Entry 7AOI (electron microscopy, 3.50 A resolution); this record covers chains AA and BA of the 83 polymer chains in the assembly.

== Chain AA ==
Molecule: mt-LSU rRNA
Organism: Trypanosoma brucei
Sequence (758 nucleotides; each row starts with the number of its first residue; note: 418 numbers in that range are skipped by the numbering (no residue carries them; nothing is unmodelled there)):
     1 AUUUUACCAA UUAAGAAGAA UAUUAUAAUA AUGGGUGUCU UAUAUUUUAA AUAAAUAUUU
    61 AAAUUCCGUG UAGUAAAUUU AUUAUUUGUA UUAUUUAUAU AAUAGGUGUA UUAUAUUUAA
   121 AUUUUAAAUU UGUUGUUUUA UAUUUAGAUA CAUAUUUAUA GAUUAAUAUA UUUAAAUAAU
   181 AUUUUAAAAU UUAUUGAACU GUAAU
   254 GUUACAGUUG U
   270 AUGUACCAAA UAAAUAUAGU AAGAUUAUUU UAGUUGAAUU AAUAAAUAAA UAUUUAUUUU
   330 UCUUUGUAAA UAUUAUGAAC AAUUUAA
   369 UUAACUAAAA UG
   404 UUUGAAUAUU
   445 UAUUUU
   456 UAUAUUUUUA GUAGGUAAAU GAAAAGUAUA AAUGGAUAUA ACUUAAUAUU UAAUAUUUGU
   516 UUAAUGAAAA GUAUUUUAU
   541 AUUGUAUAGU AUUAUUAUAG UGUAUAGUUU UUUAAAAAUA UA
   591 GUUA
   796 AAUAAAGUAU GAAUUAAUAU CAAAAUUUUA AUAAAAAUUA AAAAAUUAAA AUAGGGCAAG
   856 UCCUACUCUC CUUUACAAAG AGAACAUU
   887 AUAUGUAAUU GUAUGUUUGA UUGGGGCAAU ACUAUAUUUA UUUAUAUAGC AUAAGAACUA
   947 UAUUCUUUGA AAUUAUAAAA G
   972 GAGCAGGUUA ACAAGCAU
  1001 GUGUUUCAUC GUC
  1071 UCGUUGUAAA GCAGAUUUGU
  1095 AUAUUUAAUU UUUAUAAUUA AUAAUAAUUA AUAUAAGUAC GCAAGGAUUG AUUAUUGAAA
  1155 AAAGAAAGAA GAAUAUAAUU UA

== Chain BA ==
Protein: mL67
Organism: Trypanosoma brucei
UniProt: D0A5V6 (D0A5V6_TRYB9); numbering as in UniProt (aligned over 27-824)
Chain sequence (798 residues; each row starts with the number of its first residue):
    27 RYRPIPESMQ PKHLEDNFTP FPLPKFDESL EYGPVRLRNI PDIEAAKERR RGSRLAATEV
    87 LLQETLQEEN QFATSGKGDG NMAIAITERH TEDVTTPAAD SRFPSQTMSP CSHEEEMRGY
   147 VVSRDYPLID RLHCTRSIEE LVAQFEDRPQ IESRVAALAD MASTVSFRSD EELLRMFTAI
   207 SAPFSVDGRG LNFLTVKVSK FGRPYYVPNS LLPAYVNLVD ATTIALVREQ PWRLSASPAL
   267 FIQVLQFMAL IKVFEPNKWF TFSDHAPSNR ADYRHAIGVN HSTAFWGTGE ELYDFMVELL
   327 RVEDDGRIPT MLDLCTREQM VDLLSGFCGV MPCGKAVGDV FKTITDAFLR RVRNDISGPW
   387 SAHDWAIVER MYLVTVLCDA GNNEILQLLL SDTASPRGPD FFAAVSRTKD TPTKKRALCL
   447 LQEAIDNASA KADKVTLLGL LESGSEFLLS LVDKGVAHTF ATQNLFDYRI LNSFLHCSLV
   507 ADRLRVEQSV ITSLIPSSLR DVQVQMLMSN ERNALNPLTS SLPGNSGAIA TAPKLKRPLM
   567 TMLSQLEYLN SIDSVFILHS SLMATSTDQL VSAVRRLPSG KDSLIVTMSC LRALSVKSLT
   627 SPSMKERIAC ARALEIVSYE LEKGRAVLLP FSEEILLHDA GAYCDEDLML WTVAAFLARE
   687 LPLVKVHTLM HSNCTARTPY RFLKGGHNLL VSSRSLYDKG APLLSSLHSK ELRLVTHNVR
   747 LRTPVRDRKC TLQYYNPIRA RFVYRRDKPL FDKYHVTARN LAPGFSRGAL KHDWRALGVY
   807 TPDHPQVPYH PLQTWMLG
Unresolved in the structure: 84-129, 329-334, 543-561
Cystine bridges: Cys354-Cys404

== Interface between chain AA and chain BA ==
Residue-residue contacts (127; chain AA residue first):
  A1(AA) - Pro175(BA)  sugar contact
  A1(AA) - Ile177(BA)  sugar contact
  A1(AA) - Pro209(BA)  hydrogen bond to the base
  A1(AA) - Phe219(BA)  base contact
  U2(AA) - Ser629(BA)  hydrogen bond to the base
  U2(AA) - Lys631(BA)  salt bridge to the phosphate
  U3(AA) - Phe288(BA)  sugar contact
  U3(AA) - Thr591(BA)  hydrogen bond to the base
  U3(AA) - Ser629(BA)  base contact
  U3(AA) - Lys631(BA)  salt bridge to the phosphate
  U3(AA) - Lys755(BA)  salt bridge to the phosphate
  U4(AA) - Thr591(BA)  base contact
  U4(AA) - Ser592(BA)  base contact
  U4(AA) - His697(BA)  hydrogen bond to the base
  U4(AA) - Ser698(BA)  hydrogen bond to the phosphate
  U4(AA) - Arg746(BA)  hydrogen bond to the sugar
  U5(AA) - Lys223(BA)  phosphate contact
  U5(AA) - Tyr232(BA)  sugar contact
  U5(AA) - Phe288(BA)  sugar contact
  U5(AA) - Ser289(BA)  hydrogen bond to the sugar
  U5(AA) - His291(BA)  base contact
  U5(AA) - Ala292(BA)  base contact
  U5(AA) - Arg746(BA)  salt bridge to the phosphate
  A6(AA) - Lys223(BA)  salt bridge to the phosphate
  A6(AA) - Gly228(BA)  sugar contact
  A6(AA) - Arg229(BA)  base contact
  A6(AA) - Pro230(BA)  sugar contact
  G106(AA) - Asn744(BA)  sugar contact
  G106(AA) - Val745(BA)  phosphate contact
  G106(AA) - Arg746(BA)  salt bridge to the phosphate
  U107(AA) - Arg739(BA)  salt bridge to the phosphate
  U107(AA) - Leu740(BA)  base contact
  U107(AA) - His743(BA)  salt bridge to the phosphate
  U107(AA) - Asn744(BA)  hydrogen bond to the phosphate
  G108(AA) - Tyr706(BA)  sugar contact
  G108(AA) - Lys736(BA)  hydrogen bond to the phosphate
  U109(AA) - Tyr706(BA)  hydrogen bond to the phosphate
  U109(AA) - Lys736(BA)  salt bridge to the phosphate
  A110(AA) - Arg229(BA)  hydrogen bond to the sugar
  A110(AA) - His291(BA)  base contact
  A110(AA) - Ala292(BA)  base contact
  A110(AA) - Arg707(BA)  base contact
  U117(AA) - Lys736(BA)  base contact
  U117(AA) - Glu737(BA)  sugar contact
  U117(AA) - Leu740(BA)  base contact
  U118(AA) - Val717(BA)  base contact
  U118(AA) - Ser718(BA)  base contact
  U118(AA) - Ser719(BA)  phosphate contact
  U118(AA) - His734(BA)  base contact
  U118(AA) - Ser735(BA)  phosphate contact
  U118(AA) - Lys736(BA)  hydrogen bond to the phosphate
  A119(AA) - Lys710(BA)  base contact
  A838(AA) - Phe227(BA)  base contact
  A839(AA) - Lys226(BA)  base contact
  A839(AA) - Phe227(BA)  base contact
  U1104(AA) - Lys226(BA)  base contact
  U1105(AA) - Lys226(BA)  salt bridge to the phosphate
  U1109(AA) - Ser308(BA)  base contact
  A1111(AA) - Arg300(BA)  sugar contact
  A1111(AA) - His307(BA)  sugar contact
  U1112(AA) - Arg300(BA)  salt bridge to the phosphate
  U1112(AA) - Ala302(BA)  phosphate contact
  U1112(AA) - Phe311(BA)  base contact
  U1113(AA) - Arg300(BA)  base contact
  U1113(AA) - His301(BA)  base contact
  U1113(AA) - Ala302(BA)  base contact
  A1114(AA) - His301(BA)  base contact
  A1114(AA) - Ala302(BA)  base contact
  A1114(AA) - Ile303(BA)  base contact
  A1155(AA) - Ile303(BA)  hydrogen bond to the sugar
  A1156(AA) - Phe227(BA)  base contact
  A1156(AA) - Ile303(BA)  base contact
  A1156(AA) - Gly304(BA)  sugar contact
  A1156(AA) - Val305(BA)  sugar contact
  A1157(AA) - Tyr231(BA)  sugar contact
  A1157(AA) - Val233(BA)  base contact
  A1157(AA) - Pro234(BA)  base contact
  A1157(AA) - Arg296(BA)  salt bridge to the phosphate
  A1157(AA) - Gly304(BA)  phosphate contact
  A1157(AA) - Asn306(BA)  hydrogen bond to the phosphate
  A1157(AA) - Ser308(BA)  hydrogen bond to the base
  A1157(AA) - Thr309(BA)  base contact
  A1157(AA) - Trp312(BA)  base contact
  G1158(AA) - Val224(BA)  phosphate contact
  G1158(AA) - Tyr231(BA)  hydrogen bond to the phosphate
  G1158(AA) - Val233(BA)  sugar contact
  G1158(AA) - Pro234(BA)  base contact
  G1158(AA) - Asn235(BA)  base contact
  A1159(AA) - Val222(BA)  sugar contact
  A1159(AA) - Tyr760(BA)  base contact
  A1159(AA) - Tyr761(BA)  hydrogen bond to the sugar
  A1159(AA) - Asn762(BA)  sugar contact
  A1159(AA) - His798(BA)  hydrogen bond to the base
  A1160(AA) - Asn762(BA)  sugar contact
  A1160(AA) - Pro763(BA)  base contact
  A1160(AA) - Ile764(BA)  base contact
  A1161(AA) - Ile764(BA)  phosphate contact
  G1162(AA) - Phe768(BA)  base contact
  A1163(AA) - Arg771(BA)  hydrogen bond to the base
  A1164(AA) - Arg767(BA)  salt bridge to the phosphate
  G1165(AA) - Arg771(BA)  salt bridge to the phosphate
  A1166(AA) - Phe768(BA)  base contact
  A1166(AA) - Arg771(BA)  hydrogen bond to the sugar
  A1166(AA) - Arg772(BA)  salt bridge to the phosphate
  A1166(AA) - Asp773(BA)  base contact
  A1166(AA) - Pro775(BA)  sugar contact
  A1166(AA) - Leu776(BA)  sugar contact
  A1167(AA) - Pro775(BA)  phosphate contact
  U1170(AA) - Arg772(BA)  salt bridge to the phosphate
  A1171(AA) - Arg767(BA)  base contact
  A1171(AA) - Tyr770(BA)  hydrogen bond to the sugar
  A1171(AA) - Arg771(BA)  base contact
  A1171(AA) - Arg772(BA)  sugar contact
  A1171(AA) - Arg793(BA)  base contact
  A1172(AA) - Arg772(BA)  phosphate contact
  A1172(AA) - Asp773(BA)  hydrogen bond to the base
  A1172(AA) - Lys774(BA)  sugar contact
  A1172(AA) - Val782(BA)  hydrogen bond to the base
  A1172(AA) - Thr783(BA)  base contact
  A1172(AA) - Ala784(BA)  base contact
  U1173(AA) - Arg772(BA)  salt bridge to the phosphate
  U1174(AA) - Lys774(BA)  salt bridge to the phosphate
  U1175(AA) - Lys774(BA)  base contact
  U1175(AA) - His781(BA)  hydrogen bond to the base
  A1176(AA) - Phe777(BA)  base contact
  A1176(AA) - Asp778(BA)  hydrogen bond to the base
  A1176(AA) - His781(BA)  hydrogen bond to the base
Interface residues without a listed pair, chain AA (46 interface residues in all): G105, U1106, A1110
Interface residues without a listed pair, chain BA (88 interface residues in all): Arg180, Leu220, Ser236, Leu588, Ala590, Gln595, Arg754, Arg785, Asn786

== Summary ==
46 residues of chain AA face 88 of chain BA across their interface, with 26 hydrogen bonds and 18 salt
bridges. Polar contacts include A1(AA)-Pro209(BA), U2(AA)-Ser629(BA) and U3(AA)-Thr591(BA).
Here chain AA is mt-LSU rRNA and chain BA is mL67, both from Trypanosoma brucei. Entry 7AOI (Trypanosoma
brucei mitochondrial ribosome large subunit assembly intermediate) was determined by electron microscopy.
